Entry 9CKU (electron microscopy, 2.04 A resolution); this record covers chains A and G of the 8 polymer chains in the assembly.

Chain A:
Protein: Type III pantothenate kinase
From: Mycobacterium tuberculosis
Notes: EC 2.7.1.33
Reference sequence: A0A045I4Z4 (A0A045I4Z4_MYCTX); residue numbers follow UniProt; this construct covers 1-272
Sequence (272 residues; row label = number of the first residue in the row):
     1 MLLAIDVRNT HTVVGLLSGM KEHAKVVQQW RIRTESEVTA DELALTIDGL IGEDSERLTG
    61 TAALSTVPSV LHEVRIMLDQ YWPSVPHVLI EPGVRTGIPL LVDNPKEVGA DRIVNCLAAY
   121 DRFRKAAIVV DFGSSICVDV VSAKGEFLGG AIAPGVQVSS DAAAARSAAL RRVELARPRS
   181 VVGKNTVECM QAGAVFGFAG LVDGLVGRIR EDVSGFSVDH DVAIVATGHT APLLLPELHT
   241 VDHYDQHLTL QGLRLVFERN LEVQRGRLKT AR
Unresolved in the structure: 262-272
What the authors report for this chain:
  - mutagenesis - R8G/H229G: increased catalytic activity

Chain G:
Protein: Pup deamidase/depupylase
From: Mycolicibacterium smegmatis
Notes: EC 3.4.-.-, 3.5.1.119
Reference sequence: A0QZ49 (DOP_MYCS2); residues 1-498 here = UniProt positions 1-498
Sequence (498 residues; numbered 1 to 498; the number before each row is that of its first residue):
     1 MQRIIGTEVE YGISSPSDPT ANPILTSTQA VLAYAAAAGI QRAKRTRWDY EVESPLRDAR
    61 GFDLSRSSGP PPIVDADEVG AANMILTNGA RLYVDHAHPE YSAPECTDPM DAVIWDKAGE
   121 RVMEAAARHV ASVPGAAKLQ LYKNNVDGKG ASYGSHENYL MSRQTPFSAV IAGLTPFMVS
   181 RQVVTGSGRV GIGPSGDEPG FQLSQRADYI EVEVGLETTL KRGIINTRDE PHADADKYRR
   241 LHVIIGDANL AETSTYLKLG TTSLVLDLIE EGVDLSDLAL ARPVHAVHVI SRDPSLRATV
   301 ALADGRELTA LALQRIYLDR VAKLVDSRDP DPRASHVIET WANVLDLLER DPMECAEILD
   361 WPAKLRLLEG FRQRENLTWQ APRLHLVDLQ YSDVRLDKGL YNRLVARGSM KRLVTEQQVL
   421 DAVENPPTDT RAYFRGECLR RFGADIAAAS WDSVIFDLGG DSLVRIPTLE PLRGSKAHVG
   481 ALLDSVDSAV ELVEQLTN
Unresolved in the structure: 40-82, 428-498
Swiss-Prot annotation at these positions:
  - active site: D95 (Proton acceptor)
  - binding site (ATP): G6 to E10, S102, A103, N158, R240
  - binding site (Mg(2+)): E8, Y93, E100, H156, H242
  - mutagenesis: E10 (E10A: Loss of Pup deamidase activity both in vivo and in vitro)

Interface between chain A and chain G:
Residue-residue contacts (27; chain A residue first):
  G93(A) - R297(G)  hydrogen bond (backbone-side chain)
  V94(A) - R297(G)
  R95(A) - S295(G)  hydrogen bond (side chain-backbone)
  R95(A) - R297(G)
  R95(A) - L348(G)  hydrogen bond (side chain-backbone)
  R95(A) - E349(G)  hydrogen bond (side chain-backbone)
  R95(A) - R350(G)  hydrogen bond (side chain-backbone)
  R95(A) - D351(G)
  R95(A) - P352(G)
  G97(A) - R350(G)  hydrogen bond (backbone-side chain)
  P99(A) - D346(G)
  P99(A) - E349(G)
  P99(A) - R350(G)
  L100(A) - R297(G)
  L100(A) - R315(G)
  L100(A) - E349(G)  hydrogen bond (backbone-side chain)
  L101(A) - R315(G)
  V102(A) - R315(G)
  D103(A) - E307(G)
  D103(A) - L308(G)
  D103(A) - T309(G)  hydrogen bond (backbone-backbone)
  D103(A) - A312(G)
  N104(A) - T299(G)
  N104(A) - E307(G)
  P105(A) - R297(G)
  P105(A) - T309(G)
  K144(A) - R350(G)  hydrogen bond (backbone-side chain)
Interface residues without a listed pair, chain A (14 interface residues in all): K106, E146
Interface residues without a listed pair, chain G (16 interface residues in all): L296, R306

Summary:
14 residues of chain A face 16 of chain G across their interface, with 9 hydrogen bonds. Among the polar pairs
are G93(A)-R297(G), R95(A)-S295(G) and R95(A)-L348(G). Curated annotation (UniProt) lists active-site residue
D95(G), 9 ATP-binding residues, 5 Mg2+-binding residues and one mutagenesis site on chain G. The paper reports
that R8G/H229G of chain A increase catalytic activity.
Here chain A is Type III pantothenate kinase (Mycobacterium tuberculosis) and chain G is Pup
deamidase/depupylase (Mycolicibacterium smegmatis). Entry 9CKU (Complex of M. smegmatis Dop with M.
tuberculosis CoaX and Pup91) was determined by electron microscopy (same publication as 9B78 and 9B79).
